Entry 7Q74 (X-ray diffraction, 2.60 A resolution); this record covers chain A.

[Chain A]
Molecule: Poly(A) polymerase pla1
Organism: Schizosaccharomyces pombe (strain 972 / ATCC 24843)
Notes: EC 2.7.7.19; engineered mutation(s): C-terminal deletion
UniProt: Q10295 (PAP_SCHPO); residues 10-551 here correspond to UniProt positions 1-542 (UniProt number = residue number - 9)
Chain sequence (551 residues; row label = number of the first residue in the row):
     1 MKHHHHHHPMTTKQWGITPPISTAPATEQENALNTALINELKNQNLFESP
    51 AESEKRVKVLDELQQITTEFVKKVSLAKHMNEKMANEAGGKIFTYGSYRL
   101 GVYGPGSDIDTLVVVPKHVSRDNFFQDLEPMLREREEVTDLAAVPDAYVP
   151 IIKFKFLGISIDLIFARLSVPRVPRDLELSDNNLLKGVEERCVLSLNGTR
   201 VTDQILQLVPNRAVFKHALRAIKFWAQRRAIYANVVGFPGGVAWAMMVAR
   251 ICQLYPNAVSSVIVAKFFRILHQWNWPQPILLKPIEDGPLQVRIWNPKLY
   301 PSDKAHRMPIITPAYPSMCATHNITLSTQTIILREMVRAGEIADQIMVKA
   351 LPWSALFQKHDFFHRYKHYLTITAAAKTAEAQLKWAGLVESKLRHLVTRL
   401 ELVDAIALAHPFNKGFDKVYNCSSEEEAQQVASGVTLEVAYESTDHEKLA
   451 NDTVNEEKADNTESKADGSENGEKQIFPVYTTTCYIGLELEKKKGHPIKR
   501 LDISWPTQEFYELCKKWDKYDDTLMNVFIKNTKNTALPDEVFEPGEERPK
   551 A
Not modelled in the structure: 1-12, 451-474, 496-499, 549-551
Construct notes: initiating methionine (1); expression tag (2-9)
Curated features (UniProtKB/Swiss-Prot):
  - binding site (ATP): Tyr95 to Ser97, Asp108 to Asp110, Asp162, Lys223, Tyr232, Gly241, Val242
  - binding site (Mg(2+)): Asp108, Asp110, Asp162
  - site (Interaction with RNA): Lys153, His322, Asn323, Arg394, Glu509
What the authors report for this chain:
  - catalytic residues: Asp162
  - mutagenesis - D162A: abolished catalytic activity

[Overview]
From UniProt: 11 ATP-binding residues and 3 Mg2+-binding residues. The paper reports the catalytic residue
Asp162; D162A abolishes catalytic activity.
Chain A is Poly(A) polymerase pla1 (Schizosaccharomyces pombe (strain 972 / ATCC 24843)); the structure,
Structure of Pla1 apo, with a C-terminal deletion, was determined by X-ray diffraction together with 7Q72 and
7Q73 from the same study.
